4EIF - chain A; structure by X-ray diffraction, 1.04 A resolution.

== Chain A ==
Name: Cytochrome c6
Organism: Synechococcus sp
UniProt: Q8KX15 (Q8KX15_SYNP2); residues 1-87 here correspond to UniProt positions 29-115 (UniProt number = residue number + 28)
Amino-acid sequence (87 residues; each row starts with the number of its first residue):
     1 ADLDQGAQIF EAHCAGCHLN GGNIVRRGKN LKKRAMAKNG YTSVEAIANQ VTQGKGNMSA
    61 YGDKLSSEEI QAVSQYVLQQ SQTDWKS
Not modelled in the structure: 1-3, 86-87
Construct notes: engineered mutation Gln50 (Leu78 in Q8KX15)
Covalently attached groups: heme c (HEC) linked to Cys14, Cys17
Ion coordination: Na+ site 1: Gln8, Glu11; heme c Fe: His18, Met58; Na+ site 2 near Val25 (its only coordinating residue here); Na+ site 3 near Asp63 (its only coordinating residue here)
Small-molecule neighbours: heme c (HEC): His13, His18, Asn23, Val25, Arg26, Lys29, Asn30, Leu31, Ala35, Met36, Asn39, Tyr41, Ile47, Gln50, Val51, Lys55, Gly56, Asn57, Met58, Tyr61, Leu65, Val73, Val77

== Overview ==
Covalently linked heme c: at Cys14. Gln8 and Glu11 form the Na+ site 1. His18 and Met58 form the heme c Fe
site.
Chain A is Cytochrome c6 (Synechococcus sp); the structure, Crystal structure of cytochrome c6C L50Q mutant
from Synechococcus sp. PCC 7002, was determined by X-ray diffraction, deposited together with 4EIC, 4EID and
4EIE.
